8TBJ - chains A and D; structure by X-ray diffraction, 1.45 A resolution.

[Chain A]
Molecule: GTPase KRas
Organism: Homo sapiens
Notes: EC 3.6.5.2
Reference sequence: P01116 (RASK_HUMAN), isoform P01116-2; residues 1-169 here = UniProt positions 1-169
Sequence (170 residues; each row starts with the number of its first residue; numbering starts at 0):
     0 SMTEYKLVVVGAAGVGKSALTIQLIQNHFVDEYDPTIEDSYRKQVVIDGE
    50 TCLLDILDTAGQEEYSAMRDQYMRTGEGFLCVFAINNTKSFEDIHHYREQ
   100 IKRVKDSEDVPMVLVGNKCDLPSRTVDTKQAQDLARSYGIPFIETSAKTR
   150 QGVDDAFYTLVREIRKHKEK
Construct notes: expression tag (0); engineered mutation Ala12 (Gly in P01116)
Bound ions: Mg2+: Ser17, Thr35 (together with GMP-PNP)
Small-molecule neighbours:
  - GMP-PNP (GNP; phosphoaminophosphonic acid-guanylate ester): Ala11, Ala12, Gly13, Val14, Gly15, Lys16, Ser17, Ala18, Phe28, Val29, Asp30, Glu31, Tyr32, Asp33, Pro34, Thr35, Thr58, Ala59, Gly60, Gln61, Asn116, Lys117, Asp119, Leu120, Ser145, Ala146, Lys147
  - rmc-7977 (ZNI; (1R,5S,6r)-N-[(1P,7S,9S,13S,20M)-20-{5-(4-cyclopropylpiperazin-1-yl)-2-[(1S)-1-methoxyethyl]pyridin-3-yl}-21-ethyl-17,17-dimethyl-8,14-dioxo-15-oxa-4-thia-9,21,27,28-tetraazapentacyclo[17.5.2.1~2,5~.1~9,13~.0~22,26~]octacosa-1(24),2,5(28),19,22,25-hexaen-7-yl]-3-oxabicyclo[3.1.0]hexane-6-carboxamide): Tyr32, Pro34, Thr35, Ile36, Ala59, Gln61, Tyr64, Met67

[Chain D]
Molecule: Peptidyl-prolyl cis-trans isomerase A
Organism: Homo sapiens
Notes: EC 5.2.1.8
Reference sequence: P62937 (PPIA_HUMAN); numbering as in UniProt (aligned over 1-165)
Sequence (166 residues; numbered 0 to 165; the number before each row is that of its first residue; numbering starts at 0):
     0 SMVNPTVFFDIAVDGEPLGRVSFELFADKVPKTAENFRALSTGEKGFGYK
    50 GSCFHRIIPGFMCQGGDFTRHNGTGGKSIYGEKFEDENFILKHTGPGILS
   100 MANAGPNTNGSQFFICTAKTEWLDGKHVVFGKVKEGMNIVEAMERFGSRN
   150 GKTSKKITIADCGQLE
Disordered / not traced: 0-2
Construct notes: expression tag (0)
Small-molecule neighbours: rmc-7977 (ZNI; (1R,5S,6r)-N-[(1P,7S,9S,13S,20M)-20-{5-(4-cyclopropylpiperazin-1-yl)-2-[(1S)-1-methoxyethyl]pyridin-3-yl}-21-ethyl-17,17-dimethyl-8,14-dioxo-15-oxa-4-thia-9,21,27,28-tetraazapentacyclo[17.5.2.1~2,5~.1~9,13~.0~22,26~]octacosa-1(24),2,5(28),19,22,25-hexaen-7-yl]-3-oxabicyclo[3.1.0]hexane-6-carboxamide): Arg55, Ile57, Phe60, Met61, Gln63, Gly72, Ala101, Asn102, Ala103, Gln111, Phe113, Trp121, Leu122, His126, Arg148

[Interface between chain A and chain D]
Residue-residue contacts - 15 pairs, chain A then chain D:
  Glu31(A) with Arg69(D), salt bridge; Asn71(D), hydrogen bond; Thr73(D), hydrogen bond
  Tyr32(A) with Thr73(D)
  Asp33(A) with Thr73(D)
  Pro34(A) with Arg55(D)
  Ile36(A) with Arg55(D); Asn149(D)
  Glu37(A) with Arg148(D), salt bridge; Asn149(D), hydrogen bond (backbone-side chain)
  Asp38(A) with Asn149(D), hydrogen bond
  Glu63(A) with Trp121(D); Lys125(D), salt bridge
  Tyr64(A) with Trp121(D), hydrogen bond; Leu122(D)
Interface residues without a listed pair, chain D (11 interface residues in all): Ile57, Gly72

[Summary]
The interface between chain A and chain D involves 9 residues on one side and 11 on the other, with 5 hydrogen
bonds and 3 salt bridges. Polar contacts include Glu31(A)-Arg69(D), Glu37(A)-Arg148(D) and Glu63(A)-Lys125(D).
Rmc-7977 is bound between chain A and chain D.
Chain A is GTPase KRas and chain D is Peptidyl-prolyl cis-trans isomerase A, both from Homo sapiens; the
structure, Tricomplex of RMC-7977, KRAS G12A, and CypA, was determined by X-ray diffraction, deposited
together with 8TBF, 8TBG, 8TBH, 8TBI, 8TBK, 8TBL, 8TBM and 8TBN.
